Entry 9K10 (electron microscopy, 3.60 A resolution); this record covers chains R and A of the 36 polymer chains in the assembly.

Chain R:
Protein: 50S ribosomal protein L20
From: Mycolicibacterium smegmatis MC2 155
UniProt: A0QYU6 (RL20_MYCS2); residues 1-129 here = UniProt positions 1-129
Sequence (129 residues; row label = number of the first residue in the row):
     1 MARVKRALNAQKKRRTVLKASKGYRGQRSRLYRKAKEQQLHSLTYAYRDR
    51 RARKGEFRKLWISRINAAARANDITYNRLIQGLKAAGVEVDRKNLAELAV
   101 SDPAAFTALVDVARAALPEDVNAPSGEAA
Disordered / not traced: 1, 126-129

Chain A:
Molecule: 23S ribosomal RNA
From: Mycolicibacterium smegmatis MC2 155
Sequence (3127 nucleotides; row label = number of the first residue in the row; numbers below 1 keep their minus sign (U-2 is residue -2)):
    -2 UUGUAAGUGUUUAAGGGCGCAUGGUGGAUGCCUUGGCACUGGGAGCCGAU
    48 GAAGGACGUAGGAGGCUGCGAUAAGCCUCGGGGAGCUGUCAACCGAGCGU
    98 UGAUCCGAGGAUGUCCGAAUGGGGAAACCCGGCACGAGUGAUGUCGUGUC
   148 ACCAGGCGCUGAAUAUAUAGGCGUCUGGGGGGAACGCGGGGAAGUGAAAC
   198 AUCUCAGUACCCGUAGGAAGAGAAAACAAAAUGUGAUUCCGUGAGUAGUG
   248 GCGAGCGAAAGCGGAGGAUGGCUAAACCGUAUGCAUGUGAUACCGGGUAG
   298 GGGUUGUGUGUGCGGGGUUGUGGGACCUAUCUUUCCGGCUCUACCUGGCU
   348 GGAGGGCAGUGAGAAAAUGUUGUGGUUAGCGGAAAUGGCUUGGGAUGGCC
   398 UGCCGUAGACGGUGAGAGCCCGGUACGUGAAAACCCGACGUCUGUCUUGA
   448 UGGUGUUCCCGAGUAGCAGCGGGCCCGUGGAAUCUGCUGUGAAUCUGCCG
   498 GGACCACCCGGUAAGCCUGAAUACUUCCCAGUGACCGAUAGCGGAUUAGU
   548 ACCGUGAGGGAAUGGUGAAAAGUACCCCGGGAGGGGAGUGAAAGAGUACC
   598 UGAAACCGUGCGCUUACAAUCCGUCAGAGCCCUCGACGUGUCGUGGGGUG
   648 AUGGCGUGCCUUUUGAAGAAUGAGCCUGCGAGUCAGGGACAUGUCGCGAG
   698 GUUAACCCGGGUGGGGUAGCCGCAGCGAAAGCGAGUCUGAAUAGGGCGUA
   748 UCCACACAAGAGUGUGUGGUGUAGUGGUGUGUUCUGGACCCGAAGCGGAG
   798 UGAUCUACCCAUGGCCAGGGUGAAGCGCGGGUAAGACCGCGUGGAGGCCC
   848 GAACCCACUUAGGUUGAAGACUGAGGGGAUGAGCUGUGGGUAGGGGUGAA
   898 AGGCCAAUCAAACUCCGUGAUAGCUGGUUCUCCCCGAAAUGCAUUUAGGU
   948 GCAGCGUCGCAUGUUUCUUGCCGGAGGUAGAGCUACUGGAUGGCCGAUGG
   998 GCCCCACAGGGUUACUGACGUCAGCCAAACUCCGAAUGCCGGUAAGUCCA
  1048 AGAGUGCGGCAGUGAGACGGCGGGGGAUAAGCUCCGUGCGUCGAGAGGGA
  1098 AACAGCCCAGAUCGCCGGCUAAGGCCCCUAAGCGUGUGCUAAGUGGAAAA
  1148 GGAUGUGCAGUCGCGAAGACAACCAGGAGGUUGGCUUAGAAGCAGCCACC
  1198 CUUGAAAGAGUGCGUAAUAGCUCACUGGUCAAGUGAUUGUGCGCCGAUAA
  1248 UGUAGCGGGGCUCAAGCACACCGCCGAAGCCGCGGCAGCCAACGUGUUGG
  1298 CUGGGUAGGGGAGCGUCCUGCAUCCGGUGAAGCCGCCGAGUGAUCGAGUG
  1348 GUGGAGGGUGUGGGAGUGAGAAUGCAGGCAUGAGUAGCGAUUAGGCAAGU
  1398 GAGAACCUUGCCCGCCGAAAGACCAAGGGUUCCUGGGCCAGGCCAGUCCG
  1448 CCCAGGGUGAGUCGGGACCUAAGGCGAGGCCGACAGGCGUAGUCGAUGGA
  1498 CAACGGGUUGAUAUUCCCGUACCCGUGUAUGUGCGUCCAUGAUGAAUCAG
  1548 CGGUACUAACCAUCCAAAACCACCGUGACCGCACCUUUCGGGGUGUGGCG
  1598 UUGGUGGGGCUGCAUGGGACCUUCGUUGGUAGUAGUCAAGCGAUGGGGUG
  1648 ACGCAGGAAGGUAGCCGUACCGGUCAGUGGUAAUACCGGGGUAAGCCUGU
  1698 AGGGAGUCAGAUAGGUAAAUCCGUCUGGCAUAUAUCCUGAGAGGUGAUGC
  1748 AUAGCCGAGUGAGGCGAAUUCGGUGAUCCUAUGCUGCCGAGAAAAGCCUC
  1798 UAGCGAGGACAUACACGGCCCGUACCCCAAACCAACACAGGUGGUCAGGU
  1848 AGAGAAUACUAAGGCGUACGAGUGAACUAUGGUUAAGGAACUCGGCAAAA
  1898 UGCCCCCGUAACUUCGGGAGAAGGGGGACCCACAUGGCGUGUAAGCCUUU
  1948 ACGGCCCAAGCGUGAGUGGGUGGCACAAACCAGUGAGAAGCGACUGUUUA
  1998 CUAAAAACACAGGUCCGUGCGAAGUCGCAAGACGAUGUAUACGGACUGAC
  2048 GCCUGCCCGGUGCUGGAAGGUUAAGAGGACCCGUUAACUCCCUUUGGGGG
  2098 UGAAGCGGAGAAUUUAAGCCCCAGUAAACGGCGGUGGUAACUAUAACCAU
  2148 CCUAAGGUAGCGAAAUUCCUUGUCGGGUAAGUUCCGACCUGCACGAAUGG
  2198 CGUAACGACUUCUCAACUGUCUCAACCAUAGACUCGGCGAAAUUGCACUA
  2248 CGAGUAAAGAUGCUCGUUACGCGCGGCAGGACGAAAAGACCCCGGGACCU
  2298 UCACUACAACUUGGUAUUGGUGCUCGAUACGGUUUGUGUAGGAUAGGUGG
  2348 GAGACUGUGAAGCUCACACGCCAGUGUGGGUGGAGUCGUUGUUGAAAUAC
  2398 CACUCUGAUCGUAUUGGGCCUCUAACCUCGGACCGUAUAUCCGGUUCAGG
  2448 GACAGUGCCUGGUGGGUAGUUUAACUGGGGCGGUUGCCUCCUAAAAUGUA
  2498 ACGGAGGCGCCCAAAGGUUCCCUCAACCUGGACGGCAAUCAGGUGUUGAG
  2548 UGUAAGUGCACAAGGGAGCUUGACUGCGAGACGGACAUGUCGAGCAGGGA
  2598 CGAAAGUCGGGACUAGUGAUCCGGCACCUCUGAGUGGAAGGGGUGUCGCU
  2648 CAACGGAUAAAAGGUACCCCGGGGAUAACAGGCUGAUCUUCCCCAAGAGU
  2698 CCAUAUCGACGGGAUGGUUUGGCACCUCGAUGUCGGCUCGUCGCAUCCUG
  2748 GGGCUGGAGCAGGUCCCAAGGGUUGGGCUGUUCGCCCAUUAAAGCGGCAC
  2798 GCGAGCUGGGUUUAGAACGUCGUGAGACAGUUCGGUCUCUAUCCGCCGCG
  2848 CGCGUCAGAAGCUUGAGGAAACCUGUCCCUAGUACGAGAGGACCGGGACG
  2898 GACGAACCUCUGGUAUACCAGUUGUCCCACCAGGGGCACGGCUGGAUAGC
  2948 CACGUUCGGACAGGAUAACCGCUGAAAGCAUCUAAGCGGGAAACCUCUUC
  2998 CAAGACCAGGCUUCUCACCCUCUAGGAGGGAUAAGGCCCCCCGCAGACCA
  3048 CGGGAUUGAUAGACCAGACCUGGAAGCCUAGUAAUAGGUGCAGGGAACUG
  3098 GCACUAACCGGCCGAAAACUUACAACA
Disordered / not traced: -2 to 1, 1562-1609, 2136-2144, 3121-3124
Metal / ion sites: Mg2+ site 1 near G13 (its only coordinating residue here); Mg2+ site 2: C28, G1354; Mg2+ site 3: C43, G214; Mg2+ site 4 near U56 (its only coordinating residue here); Mg2+ site 5 near U69 (its only coordinating residue here); Mg2+ site 6 near U117 (its only coordinating residue here); Mg2+ site 7: A159, U163, A164; Mg2+ site 8: G191, U2467; Mg2+ site 9 near G191 (its only coordinating residue here); Mg2+ site 10: A194, A196, C197; Mg2+ site 11 near G204 (its only coordinating residue here); Mg2+ site 12 near G217 (its only coordinating residue here); 244 more Mg2+ sites not listed

Interface between chain R and chain A:
Contacting residue pairs (145):
  Ala2(R) with C532(A), phosphate contact; C533(A), hydrogen bond to the phosphate; G1361(A), base contact; G1363(A), hydrogen bond to the phosphate
  Arg3(R) with C533(A), hydrogen bond to the phosphate; G534(A), salt bridge to the phosphate; A537(A), sugar contact; G1363(A), base contact
  Val4(R) with C1314(A), sugar contact; G1363(A), hydrogen bond to the sugar
  Lys5(R) with G27(A), phosphate contact; A535(A), salt bridge to the phosphate; C676(A), phosphate contact
  Arg6(R) with C676(A), salt bridge to the phosphate; G677(A), salt bridge to the phosphate; G1365(A), sugar contact; A1366(A), salt bridge to the phosphate
  Ala7(R) with U26(A), sugar contact; G675(A), phosphate contact
  Asn9(R) with G1312(A), hydrogen bond to the sugar; G1365(A), hydrogen bond to the base
  Ala10(R) with A1366(A), phosphate contact
  Gln11(R) with U674(A), phosphate contact; G675(A), phosphate contact
  Lys12(R) with G1312(A), hydrogen bond to the phosphate; U1313(A), salt bridge to the phosphate; C1342(A), salt bridge to the phosphate
  Lys13(R) with C927(A), salt bridge to the phosphate; U1341(A), phosphate contact; A1366(A), salt bridge to the phosphate
  Arg14(R) with U674(A), salt bridge to the phosphate; G675(A), salt bridge to the phosphate
  Arg15(R) with C1330(A), salt bridge to the phosphate; C1331(A), salt bridge to the phosphate
  Lys22(R) with G16(A), phosphate contact; C17(A), salt bridge to the phosphate
  Gly23(R) with C15(A), phosphate contact; G16(A), hydrogen bond to the phosphate
  Tyr24(R) with C15(A), sugar contact; G620(A), phosphate contact; U621(A), hydrogen bond to the phosphate
  Arg25(R) with G13(A), sugar contact; G14(A), hydrogen bond to the sugar; C619(A), sugar contact; G620(A), hydrogen bond to the phosphate; C2245(A), salt bridge to the phosphate
  Gly26(R) with C15(A), hydrogen bond to the phosphate
  Gln27(R) with C2243(A), phosphate contact; A2244(A), phosphate contact
  Arg28(R) with C619(A), hydrogen bond to the base; C2243(A), sugar contact
  Arg30(R) with C15(A), salt bridge to the phosphate
  Leu31(R) with C672(A), phosphate contact
  Tyr32(R) with C673(A), phosphate contact; G1367(A), phosphate contact
  Arg33(R) with A670(A), sugar contact; C672(A), salt bridge to the phosphate; C673(A), salt bridge to the phosphate; G1367(A), hydrogen bond to the sugar
  Lys34(R) with C672(A), salt bridge to the phosphate; G2242(A), hydrogen bond to the sugar; C2243(A), salt bridge to the phosphate
  Lys36(R) with G1367(A), hydrogen bond to the base
  Glu37(R) with G655(A), hydrogen bond to the base; C656(A), sugar contact; G1367(A), hydrogen bond to the base
  Gln38(R) with C619(A), hydrogen bond to the phosphate; G620(A), sugar contact
  His41(R) with G655(A), hydrogen bond to the sugar; C656(A), salt bridge to the phosphate
  Ser42(R) with G620(A), hydrogen bond to the sugar; U621(A), sugar contact
  Tyr45(R) with C619(A), hydrogen bond to the phosphate; G620(A), base contact; U621(A), hydrogen bond to the sugar; G653(A), hydrogen bond to the sugar
  Ala46(R) with U621(A), sugar contact
  Tyr47(R) with A1108(A), hydrogen bond to the sugar; C1110(A), hydrogen bond to the phosphate; A1275(A), base contact
  Arg48(R) with G620(A), base contact; C652(A), hydrogen bond to the base; G653(A), hydrogen bond to the sugar; A1275(A), base contact
  Asp49(R) with U621(A), hydrogen bond to the sugar; C622(A), sugar contact; G651(A), hydrogen bond to the base
  Arg50(R) with G1111(A), salt bridge to the phosphate; C1112(A), phosphate contact
  Arg51(R) with C1110(A), salt bridge to the phosphate; G1111(A), salt bridge to the phosphate; A1275(A), hydrogen bond to the sugar
  Arg53(R) with C622(A), hydrogen bond to the phosphate; A623(A), salt bridge to the phosphate; C1112(A), salt bridge to the phosphate; C1113(A), salt bridge to the phosphate
  Lys54(R) with C1112(A), salt bridge to the phosphate; C1113(A), salt bridge to the phosphate
  Glu56(R) with G651(A), hydrogen bond to the sugar
  Phe57(R) with C1113(A), stacking on the base
  Arg58(R) with G1115(A), salt bridge to the phosphate; C1116(A), salt bridge to the phosphate; C1272(A), salt bridge to the phosphate; G1273(A), salt bridge to the phosphate
  Lys59(R) with A1127(A), hydrogen bond to the sugar
  Trp61(R) with C1113(A), base contact
  Ile62(R) with A1128(A), sugar contact; C1272(A), phosphate contact; G1273(A), phosphate contact
  Ser63(R) with A1127(A), sugar contact; A1128(A), phosphate contact
  Asn66(R) with A1128(A), hydrogen bond to the phosphate; G1129(A), hydrogen bond to the phosphate
  Arg70(R) with G1129(A), salt bridge to the phosphate; C1130(A), salt bridge to the phosphate
  Thr75(R) with G1129(A), phosphate contact
  Tyr76(R) with A1128(A), sugar contact; G1129(A), phosphate contact; C1271(A), sugar contact; C1272(A), hydrogen bond to the phosphate
  Asn77(R) with G1129(A), phosphate contact; G1270(A), hydrogen bond to the sugar; C1271(A), sugar contact
  Arg78(R) with G1129(A), base contact; C1269(A), hydrogen bond to the base; G1270(A), hydrogen bond to the sugar
  Ile80(R) with C1271(A), sugar contact
  Gln81(R) with G1270(A), hydrogen bond to the phosphate
  Lys84(R) with C1116(A), salt bridge to the phosphate
  Asp91(R) with G1114(A), hydrogen bond to the sugar; G1115(A), phosphate contact
  Arg92(R) with G1115(A), salt bridge to the phosphate; C1116(A), salt bridge to the phosphate; C1272(A), salt bridge to the phosphate
  Lys93(R) with C1113(A), sugar contact; G1114(A), salt bridge to the phosphate
  Val121(R) with C1269(A), hydrogen bond to the sugar
  Asn122(R) with G1131(A), hydrogen bond to the base; U1132(A), hydrogen bond to the sugar; C1268(A), hydrogen bond to the sugar; C1269(A), sugar contact
  Ala123(R) with C1268(A), sugar contact; C1269(A), sugar contact
  Pro124(R) with C1268(A), sugar contact; C1269(A), phosphate contact
Also at the interface, not in a pair above, chain R (65 interface residues in all): Leu8, Ser29, Ser125
Also at the interface, not in a pair above, chain A (76 interface residues in all): A602, C603, C618, U646, U1126, G1329, C1333, U1364, A1368

Summary:
65 residues of chain R and 76 residues of chain A are in contact; the contacts include 46 hydrogen bonds, 40
salt bridges and 1 aromatic stacking contact. Polar contacts include Asn9(R)-G1365(A), Arg28(R)-C619(A) and
Lys36(R)-G1367(A). The Mg2+ site 2 is built by C28(A) and G1354(A).
Here chain R is 50S ribosomal protein L20 and chain A is 23S ribosomal RNA, both from Mycolicibacterium
smegmatis MC2 155. Entry 9K10 (EF-G2 bound 50S ribosome subunit complex of M. smegmatis) was determined by
electron microscopy, deposited together with 9K0Z.
